PDB entry 6Z3M | X-ray diffraction, 5.50 A resolution (low resolution: residue-level contacts below are approximate; hydrogen-bond / salt-bridge calls are withheld) | chains A and B of the 10 polymer chains in the assembly

# Chain A (and B)
Molecule: Growth/differentiation factor 5
Source organism: Homo sapiens
Notes: chain B of this document is another copy of the same molecule, construct and numbering; everything in this record applies to it too
Reference sequence: P43026 (GDF5_HUMAN); residue numbers follow UniProt; this construct covers 387-501
Amino-acid sequence (117 residues; numbered 385 to 501; the number before each row is that of its first residue):
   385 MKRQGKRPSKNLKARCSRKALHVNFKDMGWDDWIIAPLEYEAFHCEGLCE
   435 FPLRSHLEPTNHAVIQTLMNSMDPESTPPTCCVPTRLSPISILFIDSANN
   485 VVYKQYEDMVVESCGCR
Unresolved in the structure: 385-396 (chain B: 385-395)
Differences from the reference sequence: initiating methionine (385); expression tag (386)
UniProt features mapped onto this chain:
  - natural variant: R399 (R399C: In BDA1C), C400 (C400Y: In AMD2A), W414 (W414R: In SYNS2 and BDA1C), P436 (P436T: In AMD2B), L437 (deletion: In AMD2B), R438 (R438L: In SYNS2 and SYM1B), S439 (S439T: In AMD2B), H440 (H440L: In AMD2B), L441 (L441P: In AMD2B, SYNS2 and BDA2), N445 (N445K: In SYNS2; N445T: In SYNS2), S475 (S475N: In SYNS2), V486 (V486M: In BDC), 1 further natural variant entry in UniProt
  - mutagenesis: Y490 (Y490N: Resitant to NOG inhibition)
Disulfides: C400-C466, C429-C498, C433-C500
Reported in the primary citation:
  - specificity-determining residues: D416 (by similarity / conservation)
  - mutagenesis - R438A, R438L: increased binding to BMPR1A (citing earlier work)

# Chain A / chain B interface
Cross-chain cystine bridges: C465(A)-C465(B)
Contacting residue pairs (52; chain A residue first):
  L405(A) - M453(B)
  L405(A) - T461(B)
  H406(A) - M453(B)
  V407(A) - I449(B)
  V407(A) - M453(B)
  M412(A) - L452(B)
  W414(A) - I449(B)
  A426(A) - H446(B)
  F427(A) - H446(B)
  H428(A) - Q450(B)
  H428(A) - T461(B)
  H428(A) - P462(B)
  E430(A) - P462(B)
  T444(A) - D492(B)
  N445(A) - E491(B)
  N445(A) - D492(B)
  N445(A) - M493(B)
  H446(A) - A426(B)
  H446(A) - F427(B)
  H446(A) - L471(B)
  H446(A) - D492(B)
  H446(A) - M493(B)
  H446(A) - V495(B)
  I449(A) - V407(B)
  I449(A) - Y424(B)
  I449(A) - M493(B)
  Q450(A) - H428(B)
  L452(A) - M412(B)
  M453(A) - L405(B)
  M453(A) - H406(B)
  M453(A) - V407(B)
  S460(A) - L405(B)
  T461(A) - L405(B)
  T461(A) - H428(B)
  P462(A) - H428(B)
  P462(A) - E430(B)
  C465(A) - C465(B)  disulfide
  C465(A) - V467(B)
  V467(A) - C465(B)
  V467(A) - V467(B)
  V467(A) - R501(B)
  P468(A) - R501(B)
  L471(A) - H446(B)
  E491(A) - N445(B)
  D492(A) - T444(B)
  D492(A) - N445(B)
  D492(A) - H446(B)
  M493(A) - N445(B)
  M493(A) - H446(B)
  V495(A) - H446(B)
  R501(A) - V467(B)
  R501(A) - P468(B)
Other interface residues (no listed pair), chain A (30 interface residues in all): Y490, V494
Other interface residues (no listed pair), chain B (31 interface residues in all): W414, C429, S460, Y490

# Summary
30 residues of chain A and 31 residues of chain B are in contact; the contacts include 1 disulfide bond.
Curated annotation (UniProt) lists one mutagenesis site on chain A. From the paper: R438A and R438L of chain A
increase binding to BMPR1A; the specificity determinant D416(A).
Chain A and chain B are both Growth/differentiation factor 5 (Homo sapiens); the structure, Repulsive Guidance
Molecule B (RGMB) in complex with Growth Differentiation Factor 5 (GDF5) and Neogenin 1 ..., was determined by
X-ray diffraction, deposited together with 6Z3G, 6Z3H, 6Z3J and 6Z3L.
